PDB entry 7M82 | X-ray diffraction, 2.07 A resolution | chains A and T of the 3 polymer chains in the assembly

[Chain A]
Protein: DNA polymerase eta
From: Homo sapiens
Notes: EC 2.7.7.7
UniProtKB: Q9Y253 (POLH_HUMAN); residue numbers follow UniProt; this construct covers 1-432
Amino-acid sequence (435 residues; row label = number of the first residue in the row; numbers below 1 keep their minus sign (Gly-2 is residue -2)):
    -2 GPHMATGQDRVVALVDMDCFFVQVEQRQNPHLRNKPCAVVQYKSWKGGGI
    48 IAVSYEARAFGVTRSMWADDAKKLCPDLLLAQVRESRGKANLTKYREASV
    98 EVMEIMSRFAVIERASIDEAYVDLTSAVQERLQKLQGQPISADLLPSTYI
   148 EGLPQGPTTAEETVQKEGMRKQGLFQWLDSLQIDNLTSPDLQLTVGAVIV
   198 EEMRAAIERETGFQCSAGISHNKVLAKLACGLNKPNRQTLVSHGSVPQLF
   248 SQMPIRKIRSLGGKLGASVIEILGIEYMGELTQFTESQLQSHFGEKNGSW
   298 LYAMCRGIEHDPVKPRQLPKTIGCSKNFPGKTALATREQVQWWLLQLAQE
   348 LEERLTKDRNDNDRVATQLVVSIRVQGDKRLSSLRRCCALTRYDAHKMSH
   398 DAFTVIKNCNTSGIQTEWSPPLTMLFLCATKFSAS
Not modelled in the structure: 155-159
Sequence notes: expression tag (-2 to 0)
Ion coordination: Mg2+ site 1: Asp13, Asp115, Glu116 (together with 2'-deoxyadenosine 5'-triphosphate) (shared with 2 residues of chain P); Ca2+: Asp13, Met14, Asp115 (together with 2'-deoxyadenosine 5'-triphosphate); Mg2+ site 2: Asp13, Met14, Asp115 (together with diphosphate) (shared with 1 residue of chain P)
Residues lining bound ligands:
  - : Asp13, Met14, Asp15, Cys16, Asp115, Lys231
  - diphosphate / 2'-deoxyadenosine 5'-triphosphate: Asp13, Met14, Asp15, Cys16, Phe17, Phe18, Ile48, Ala49, Tyr52, Arg55, Arg61, Ile114, Asp115, Glu116, Lys231

[Chain T]
Molecule: 11-nt DNA strand
Sequence (11 nucleotides; numbered 2 to 12; the number before each row is that of its first residue):
     2 ATTTTGACGCT
Residues lining bound ligands: diphosphate / 2'-deoxyadenosine 5'-triphosphate: DT3, DT4, DT5

[How chain A and chain T interact]
Pairs across the interface (37):
  Gln38(A) - DT4(T)  hydrogen bond to the base
  Gln38(A) - DT5(T)  sugar contact
  Tyr39(A) - DT4(T)  phosphate contact
  Tyr39(A) - DT5(T)  hydrogen bond to the phosphate
  Trp42(A) - DA2(T)  stacking on the base
  Ile47(A) - DT3(T)  base contact
  Arg61(A) - DT3(T)  hydrogen bond to the base
  Ser62(A) - DT3(T)  base contact
  Trp64(A) - DA2(T)  phosphate contact
  Trp64(A) - DT3(T)  phosphate contact
  Lys86(A) - DT6(T)  salt bridge to the phosphate
  Leu89(A) - DT5(T)  phosphate contact
  Leu89(A) - DT6(T)  phosphate contact
  Arg93(A) - DT6(T)  salt bridge to the phosphate
  Arg93(A) - DG7(T)  salt bridge to the phosphate
  Lys311(A) - DC9(T)  phosphate contact
  Arg313(A) - DA8(T)  sugar contact
  Arg313(A) - DC9(T)  salt bridge to the phosphate
  Pro316(A) - DA8(T)  phosphate contact
  Lys317(A) - DA8(T)  hydrogen bond to the phosphate
  Lys317(A) - DC9(T)  salt bridge to the phosphate
  Thr318(A) - DG7(T)  sugar contact
  Thr318(A) - DA8(T)  hydrogen bond to the phosphate
  Ile319(A) - DG7(T)  phosphate contact
  Gly320(A) - DT6(T)  sugar contact
  Gly320(A) - DG7(T)  hydrogen bond to the phosphate
  Cys321(A) - DT6(T)  phosphate contact
  Ser322(A) - DT5(T)  sugar contact
  Ser322(A) - DT6(T)  hydrogen bond to the phosphate
  Lys323(A) - DT5(T)  salt bridge to the phosphate
  Asn324(A) - DT4(T)  sugar contact
  Asn324(A) - DT5(T)  hydrogen bond to the phosphate
  Pro326(A) - DA2(T)  base contact
  Pro326(A) - DT4(T)  phosphate contact
  Thr329(A) - DA2(T)  base contact
  Arg351(A) - DT6(T)  salt bridge to the phosphate
  Arg351(A) - DG7(T)  salt bridge to the phosphate
Also at the interface, not in a pair above, chain A (33 interface residues in all): Gly46, Ile48, Ala87, Glu110, Arg111, Leu315, Gly327, Glu347, Met421

[In short]
The interface between chain A and chain T involves 33 residues on one side and 8 on the other, with 8 hydrogen
bonds, 8 salt bridges and 1 aromatic stacking contact. Among the polar pairs are Gln38(A)-DT4(T),
Arg61(A)-DT3(T) and Tyr39(A)-DT5(T).
Here chain A is DNA polymerase eta (Homo sapiens) and chain T is an 11-nt DNA strand. Entry 7M82 (Human DNA
Pol eta with dA-ended primer and dATP: in crystallo reaction for 300 s) was determined by X-ray diffraction,
deposited together with 7M7L, 7M7M, 7M7N, 7M7O, 7M7P, 7M7Q and 19 further entries.
